3DGE - chains A and D of the 4 polymer chains in the assembly; structure by X-ray diffraction, 2.80 A resolution.

== Chain A ==
Molecule: Sensor protein
Organism: Thermotoga maritima
Notes: EC 2.7.13.3; fragment: Cytoplasmic domain
Reference sequence: Q9WZV7 (Q9WZV7_THEMA); residue numbers follow UniProt; this construct covers 232-489
Chain sequence (258 residues; row label = number of the first residue in the row):
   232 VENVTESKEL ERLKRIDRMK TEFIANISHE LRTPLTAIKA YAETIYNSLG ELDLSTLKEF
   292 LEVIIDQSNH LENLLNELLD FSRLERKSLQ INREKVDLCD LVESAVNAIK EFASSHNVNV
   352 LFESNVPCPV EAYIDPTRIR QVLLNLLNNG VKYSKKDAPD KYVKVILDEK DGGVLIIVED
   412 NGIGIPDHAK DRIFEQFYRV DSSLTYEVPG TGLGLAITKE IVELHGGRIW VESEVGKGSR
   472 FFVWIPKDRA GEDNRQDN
Disordered / not traced: 232-244, 482-489
Disulfide bonds: C330-C359
Residues lining bound ligands: ADP (adenosine-5'-diphosphate): N376, N380, G381, K383, Y384, D411, G415, I416, I424, Y429, R430, V431, G441, T442, G443, L444, G445, L446, S470, F472

== Chain D ==
Molecule: Response regulator
Organism: Thermotoga maritima
Reference sequence: Q9WYT9 (Q9WYT9_THEMA); residue numbers follow UniProt; this construct covers 1-122
Chain sequence (122 residues; row label = number of the first residue in the row):
     1 MSKKVLLVDD SAVLRKIVSF NLKKEGYEVI EAENGQIALE KLSEFTPDLI VLDIMMPVMD
    61 GFTVLKKLQE KEEWKRIPVI VLTAKGGEED ESLALSLGAR KVMRKPFSPS QFIEEVKHLL
   121 NE

== Interface between chain A and chain D ==
Pairs across the interface - 4 pairs, chain A then chain D:
  E303(A) - P106(D)
  R314(A) - G87(D)
  L320(A) - E88(D)
  R369(A) - E88(D)  salt bridge
Interface residues without a listed pair, chain A (5 interface residues in all): S319
Interface residues without a listed pair, chain D (5 interface residues in all): G86, E89

== Summary ==
Chain A and chain D each contribute 5 residues to their interface, with 1 salt bridge. The salt-bridged pair
is R369(A)-E88(D). Bound to chain A: ADP.
Chain A is Sensor protein and chain D is Response regulator, both from Thermotoga maritima; the structure,
Structure of a histidine kinase-response regulator complex reveals insights into Two-component signaling and a
novel cis-autophosphorylation ..., was determined by X-ray diffraction, deposited together with 3GL9 and 3DGF.
